6MMX - chains C and D of the 4 polymer chains in the assembly; structure by electron microscopy, 6.99 A resolution (low resolution: residue-level contacts below are approximate; hydrogen-bond / salt-bridge calls are withheld).

== Chain C ==
Protein: Glutamate receptor ionotropic, NMDA 1
Source organism: Rattus norvegicus
UniProt: P35439 (NMDZ1_RAT), isoform P35439-5; residue numbers follow UniProt; this construct covers 1-838
Sequence (838 residues; numbered 1 to 838; the number before each row is that of its first residue):
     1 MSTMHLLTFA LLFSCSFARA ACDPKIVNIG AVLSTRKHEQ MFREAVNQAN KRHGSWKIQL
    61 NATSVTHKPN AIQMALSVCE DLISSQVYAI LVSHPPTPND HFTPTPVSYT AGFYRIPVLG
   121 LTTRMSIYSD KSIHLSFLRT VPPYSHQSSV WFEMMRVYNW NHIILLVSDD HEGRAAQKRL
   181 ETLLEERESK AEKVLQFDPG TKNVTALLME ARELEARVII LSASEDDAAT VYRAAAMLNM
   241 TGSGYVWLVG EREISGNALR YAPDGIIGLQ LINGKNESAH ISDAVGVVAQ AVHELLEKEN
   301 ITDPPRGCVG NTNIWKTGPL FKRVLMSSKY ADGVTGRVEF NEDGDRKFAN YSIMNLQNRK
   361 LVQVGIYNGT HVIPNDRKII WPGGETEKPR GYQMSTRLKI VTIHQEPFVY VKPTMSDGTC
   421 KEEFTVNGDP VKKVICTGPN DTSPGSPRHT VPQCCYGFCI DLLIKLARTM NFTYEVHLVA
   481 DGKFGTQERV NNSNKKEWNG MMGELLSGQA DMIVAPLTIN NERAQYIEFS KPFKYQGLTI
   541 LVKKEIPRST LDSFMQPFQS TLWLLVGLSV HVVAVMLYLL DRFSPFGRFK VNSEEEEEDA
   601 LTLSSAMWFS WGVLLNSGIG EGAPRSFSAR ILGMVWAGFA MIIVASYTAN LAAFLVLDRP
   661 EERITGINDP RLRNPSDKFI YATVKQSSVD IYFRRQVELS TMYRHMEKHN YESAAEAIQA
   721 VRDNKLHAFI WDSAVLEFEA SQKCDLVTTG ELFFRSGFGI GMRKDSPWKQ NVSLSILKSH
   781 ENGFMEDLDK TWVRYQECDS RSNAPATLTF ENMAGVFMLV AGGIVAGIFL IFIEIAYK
Disordered / not traced: 1-24, 549-550, 586-600, 618-622, 798-806
Disulfide bonds: Cys420-Cys454, Cys436-Cys455
Glycans and other covalent adducts: N-acetylglucosamine (NAG) linked to Asn61, Asn203, Asn239, Asn276, Asn300, Asn350, Asn368, Asn440, Asn471, Asn491, Asn771
Curated features (UniProtKB/Swiss-Prot):
  - region: Leu603 to Pro624 (Pore-forming)
  - binding site (glycine): Pro516, Thr518, Arg523, Ser688, Asp732
  - glycosylation (N-linked (GlcNAc...) asparagine): Asn61, Asn203, Asn239, Asn276, Asn300, Asn350, Asn368, Asn440, Asn471, Asn491, Asn674, Asn771

== Chain D ==
Protein: Glutamate receptor ionotropic, NMDA 2A
Source organism: Rattus norvegicus
UniProt: Q00959 (NMDE1_RAT); residue numbers follow UniProt; this construct covers 1-837
Sequence (837 residues; row label = number of the first residue in the row):
     1 MGRLGYWTLL VLPALLVWRD PAQNAAAEKG PPALNIAVLL GHSHDVTERE LRNLWGPEQA
    61 TGLPLDVNVV ALLMNRTDPK SLITHVCDLM SGARIHGLVF GDDTDQEAVA QMLDFISSQT
   121 FIPILGIAGG ASMIMADKDP TSTFFQFGAS IQQQATVMLK IMQDYDWHVF SLVTTIFPGY
   181 RDFISFIKTT VDNSFVGWDM QNVITLDTSF EDAKTQVQLK KIHSSVILLY CSKDEAVLIL
   241 SEARSLGLTG YDFFWIVPSL VSGNTELIPK EFPSGLISVS YDDWDYSLEA RVRDGLGILT
   301 TAASSMLEKF SYIPEAKASC YGQAEKPETP LHTLHQFMVN VTWDGKDLSF TEEGYQVHPR
   361 LVVIVLNKDR EWEKVGKWEN QTLSLRHAVW PRYKSFSDCE PDDNHLSIVT LEEAPFVIVE
   421 DIDPLTETCV RNTVPCRKFV KINNSTNEGM NVKKCCKGFC IDILKKLSRT VKFTYDLYLV
   481 TNGKHGKKVN NVWNGMIGEV VYQRAVMAVG SLTINEERSE VVDFSVPFVE TGISVMVSRS
   541 NGTVSPSAFL EPFSASVWVM MFVMLLIVSA IAVFVFEYFS PVGYNRNLAK GKAPHGPSFT
   601 IGKAIWLLWG LVFNNSVPVQ NPKGTTSKIM VSVWAFFAVI FLASYTANLA AFMIQEEFVD
   661 QVTGLSDKKF QRPHDYSPPF RFGTVPAGST ERNIRNNYPY MHQYMTRFNQ RGVEDALVSL
   721 KTGKLDAFIY DAAVLNYKAG RDEGCKLVTI GSGYIFATTG YGIALQKGSP WKRQIDLALL
   781 QFVGDGEMEE LETLWLTGIC HNEKNEVMSS QLDIDNMAGV FYMLAAAMAL SLITFIW
Disordered / not traced: 1-33, 324-329, 395-402, 580-597, 803-813
Differences from the reference sequence: engineered mutation Ala128 (His in Q00959), Ala687 (Asn in Q00959); conflict Thr758 (Ser in Q00959)
Disulfide bonds: Cys87-Cys320, Cys429-Cys455
Glycans and other covalent adducts: N-acetylglucosamine (NAG) linked to Asn75, Asn340, Asn380, Asn443, Asn444

== How chain C and chain D interact ==
Residue-residue contacts - 80 pairs, chain C then chain D:
  Asn70(C) with Gln323(D)
  Ala71(C) with Gln119(D)
  Ile72(C) with Gln119(D); Gln323(D)
  Gln73(C) with Cys320(D); Tyr321(D); Gln323(D)
  Leu76(C) with Tyr321(D)
  Cys79(C) with Lys80(D)
  Glu80(C) with Lys80(D)
  Thr105(C) with Phe115(D)
  Pro106(C) with Phe115(D)
  Tyr109(C) with Gln111(D); Met112(D); Phe115(D)
  Phe113(C) with Pro79(D); Gln106(D); Ala108(D); Val109(D)
  Arg115(C) with Gln106(D); Glu107(D)
  Lys131(C) with Pro178(D)
  Ser132(C) with Ala136(D); Gly179(D)
  Ile133(C) with Gln111(D); Asp137(D)
  His171(C) with Pro140(D)
  Gly307(C) with Asp78(D)
  Cys308(C) with Asp78(D); Lys80(D)
  Val309(C) with Arg76(D)
  Gly310(C) with Arg76(D)
  Thr312(C) with Thr77(D); Asp78(D)
  Ile314(C) with Gln106(D)
  Arg489(C) with Asn193(D); Ser194(D); Phe195(D)
  Asn494(C) with Asn193(D)
  Phe558(C) with Ile814(D); Asp815(D)
  Gln559(C) with Asp815(D)
  Leu565(C) with Phe821(D)
  Ser569(C) with Phe821(D)
  Met576(C) with Met828(D)
  Leu579(C) with Phe835(D)
  Leu580(C) with Phe835(D)
  Phe583(C) with Phe835(D)
  Phe609(C) with Pro618(D)
  Gly612(C) with Asn615(D); Ser616(D)
  Val613(C) with Asn615(D)
  Asn616(C) with Asn614(D); Asn615(D)
  Ser617(C) with Ser616(D)
  Ala623(C) with Pro618(D)
  Arg630(C) with Lys603(D); Trp606(D)
  Met634(C) with Trp606(D); Trp609(D)
  Val635(C) with Leu824(D)
  Ala637(C) with Asn615(D)
  Gly638(C) with Phe613(D)
  Phe639(C) with Val820(D); Phe821(D)
  Met641(C) with Phe613(D); Asn615(D); Leu642(D)
  Ile642(C) with Tyr645(D)
  Ser646(C) with Leu649(D)
  Ala653(C) with Met653(D)
  Leu657(C) with Met653(D)
  Pro670(C) with Thr797(D); Ile799(D)
  Arg671(C) with Gly740(D); Ile799(D); Cys800(D)
  Lys678(C) with Glu743(D)
  Val697(C) with Arg431(D); Asn432(D)
Interface residues without a listed pair, chain C (66 interface residues in all): Thr110, Gly112, Leu135, Lys178, Lys322, Leu562, Ser626, Ser628, Trp636, Ala645, Ala649, Asn650, Arg704
Interface residues without a listed pair, chain D (59 interface residues in all): Asp182, Asp234, Asp423, Val430, Phe549, Thr646, Cys745, Met817, Ala827

== In short ==
Chain C and chain D form an interface of 66 and 59 residues respectively. N-acetylglucosamine is covalently
linked to Asn61(C), Asn203(C), Asn239(C), Asn276(C), Asn300(C) and Asn350(C) and 5 more. Covalently linked
N-acetylglucosamine: at Asn75(D), Asn340(D), Asn380(D), Asn443(D) and Asn444(D).
Chain C is Glutamate receptor ionotropic, NMDA 1 and chain D is Glutamate receptor ionotropic, NMDA 2A, both
from Rattus norvegicus; the structure, Triheteromeric NMDA receptor GluN1/GluN2A/GluN2A* in the 'Extended'
conformation, in complex with glycine and glutamate, in the ..., was determined by electron microscopy (same
publication as 6MM9, 6MMA, 6MMB, 6MMG, 6MMH, 6MMI and 12 further entries).
